6GQA - chains B and C of the 4 polymer chains in the assembly; structure by X-ray diffraction, 1.90 A resolution.

== Chain B (and C) ==
Molecule: Cell cycle protein GpsB
From: Streptococcus pneumoniae R6
Notes: chain C of this document is another copy of the same molecule, construct and numbering; everything in this record applies to it too
Reference sequence: Q8DR57 (GPSB_STRR6); residues 4-63 here = UniProt positions 4-63
Chain sequence (62 residues; row label = number of the first residue in the row; note: 3 numbers in that range are skipped by the numbering (no residue carries them; nothing is unmodelled there); numbers below 1 keep their minus sign (Gly-1 is residue -1)):
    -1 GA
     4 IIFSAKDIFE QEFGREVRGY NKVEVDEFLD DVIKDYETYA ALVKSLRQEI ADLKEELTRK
Disordered / not traced: 62-63 (chain C: 60-63)
Differences from the reference sequence: expression tag (-1 to 0)
What the authors report for this chain:
  - mutagenesis - D29A: abolished binding to SpMreC
  - mutagenesis - Y23A, V28A, D29A, L32A, D33A: decreased growth

== How chain B and chain C interact ==
Residue-residue contacts (9; chain B residue first):
  Gly-1(B) - Ala0(C)
  Ala0(B) - Ala0(C)  hydrophobic
  Ile4(B) - Gly-1(C)
  Ile4(B) - Arg50(C)
  Val46(B) - Gly-1(C)
  Arg50(B) - Gly-1(C)  hydrogen bond (side chain-backbone)
  Arg50(B) - Ala0(C)
  Arg50(B) - Ile4(C)  hydrogen bond (side chain-backbone)
  Arg50(B) - Ile5(C)
Also at the interface, not in a pair above, chain B (6 interface residues in all): Thr61
Also at the interface, not in a pair above, chain C (6 interface residues in all): Gly17

== Overview ==
The chain B/chain C interface involves 6 residues from each chain; the contacts include 2 hydrogen bonds.
Polar contacts include Arg50(B)-Gly-1(C) and Arg50(B)-Ile4(C). The paper reports that Y23A, V28A and D29A of
chain B, among others, reduce growth; D29A of chain B abolishes binding to SpMreC.
Chain B and chain C are both Cell cycle protein GpsB (Streptococcus pneumoniae R6); the structure, Cell
division regulator S. pneumoniae GpsB, was determined by X-ray diffraction, deposited together with 6GP7, 6GPZ
and 6GQN.
